PDB entry 5GYY | X-ray diffraction, 2.35 A resolution | chains A and G of the 4 polymer chains in the assembly

== Chain A ==
Name: S-receptor kinase SRK9
Source organism: Brassica rapa subsp. oleifera
UniProtKB: Q7DN95 (Q7DN95_BRACM); residues 1-400 here correspond to UniProt positions 28-427 (UniProt number = residue number + 27)
Amino-acid sequence (405 residues; row label = number of the first residue in the row; numbers below 1 keep their minus sign (Ala-4 is residue -4)):
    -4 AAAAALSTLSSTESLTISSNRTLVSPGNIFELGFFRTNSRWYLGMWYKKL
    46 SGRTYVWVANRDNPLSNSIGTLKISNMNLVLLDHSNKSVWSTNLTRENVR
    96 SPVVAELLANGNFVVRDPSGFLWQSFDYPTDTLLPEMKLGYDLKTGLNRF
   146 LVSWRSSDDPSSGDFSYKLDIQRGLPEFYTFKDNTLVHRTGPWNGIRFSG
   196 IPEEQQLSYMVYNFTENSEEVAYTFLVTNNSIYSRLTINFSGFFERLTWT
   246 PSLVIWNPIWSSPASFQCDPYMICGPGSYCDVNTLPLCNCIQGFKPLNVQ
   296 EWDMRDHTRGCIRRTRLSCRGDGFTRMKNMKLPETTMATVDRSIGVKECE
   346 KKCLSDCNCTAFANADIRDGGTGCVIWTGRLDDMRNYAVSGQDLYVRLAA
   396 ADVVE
Unresolved in the structure: -4 to -2, 399-400
Disulfide bonds: Cys263-Cys275, Cys269-Cys283, Cys285-Cys306, Cys314-Cys352, Cys344-Cys369, Cys348-Cys354
Sequence notes: expression tag (-4 to 0)

== Chain G ==
Name: S-locus protein 11
Source organism: Brassica rapa subsp. oleifera
UniProtKB: Q9ST12 (Q9ST12_BRACM); residues 0-54 here correspond to UniProt positions 24-78 (UniProt number = residue number + 24)
Amino-acid sequence (59 residues; each row starts with the number of its first residue; numbers below 1 keep their minus sign (Ala-2 is residue -2)):
    -2 AAANLRKTCVHRLNSGGSCGKSGQHDCEAFYTNKTNQKAFYCNCTSPFRT
    48 RYCDCAIAA
Unresolved in the structure: 56
Disulfide bonds: Cys16-Cys41, Cys24-Cys50, Cys39-Cys52
Covalent attachments: N-acetylglucosamine (NAG) linked to Asn40
Sequence notes: expression tag (-2 to -1, 55-56)

== How chain A and chain G interact ==
Contacting residue pairs - 17 pairs, chain A then chain G:
  Arg48(A) - Lys18(G)  hydrogen bond (backbone-side chain)
  Glu240(A) - Arg46(G)
  Ser247(A) - Phe27(G)
  Ser247(A) - Asn30(G)
  Ser247(A) - Lys31(G)  hydrogen bond (backbone-side chain)
  Leu248(A) - Phe27(G)  hydrophobic
  Leu248(A) - Arg48(G)  hydrogen bond (backbone-side chain)
  Val249(A) - Asp23(G)
  Val249(A) - Phe27(G)
  Val249(A) - Arg48(G)  hydrogen bond (backbone-side chain)
  Ile250(A) - Gly13(G)
  Ile250(A) - Ser15(G)
  Ile250(A) - Arg48(G)
  Pro253(A) - Gly13(G)
  Pro253(A) - Gly14(G)
  Pro253(A) - Arg46(G)
  Ser256(A) - Arg46(G)  hydrogen bond
Interface residues without a listed pair, chain G (12 interface residues in all): Ser12, Ala26

== Summary ==
The interface between chain A and chain G involves 8 residues on one side and 12 on the other; the contacts
include 5 hydrogen bonds. Among the polar pairs are Arg48(A)-Lys18(G), Ser247(A)-Lys31(G) and
Leu248(A)-Arg48(G). Covalently linked N-acetylglucosamine: at Asn40(G).
Here chain A is S-receptor kinase SRK9 and chain G is S-locus protein 11, both from Brassica rapa subsp.
oleifera. Entry 5GYY (Plant receptor complex) was determined by X-ray diffraction.
